5M5W - chains M and N of the 16 polymer chains in the assembly; structure by electron microscopy, 3.80 A resolution.

== Chain M ==
Molecule: DNA-directed RNA polymerase I subunit RPA49
Organism: Saccharomyces cerevisiae S288c
UniProt: Q01080 (RPA49_YEAST); residue numbers follow UniProt; this construct covers 1-415
Amino-acid sequence (415 residues; row label = number of the first residue in the row):
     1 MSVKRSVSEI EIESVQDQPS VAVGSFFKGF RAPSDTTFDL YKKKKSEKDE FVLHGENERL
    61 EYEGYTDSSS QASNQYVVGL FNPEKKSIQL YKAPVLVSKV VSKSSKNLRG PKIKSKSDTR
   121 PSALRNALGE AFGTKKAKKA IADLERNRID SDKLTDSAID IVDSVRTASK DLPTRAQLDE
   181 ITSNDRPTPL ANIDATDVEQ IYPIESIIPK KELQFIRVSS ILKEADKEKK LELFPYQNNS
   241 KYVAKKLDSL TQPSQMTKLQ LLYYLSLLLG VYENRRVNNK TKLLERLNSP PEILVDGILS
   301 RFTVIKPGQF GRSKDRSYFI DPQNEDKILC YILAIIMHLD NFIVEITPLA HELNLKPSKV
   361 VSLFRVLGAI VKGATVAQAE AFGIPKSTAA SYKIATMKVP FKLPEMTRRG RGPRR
Unresolved in the structure: 1-7, 115-415

== Chain N ==
Molecule: DNA-directed RNA polymerase I subunit RPA34
Organism: Saccharomyces cerevisiae S288c
UniProt: P47006 (RPA34_YEAST); residues 1-233 here = UniProt positions 1-233
Amino-acid sequence (233 residues; row label = number of the first residue in the row):
     1 MSKLSKDYVS DSDSDDEVIS NEFSIPDGFK KCKHLKNFPL NGDNKKKAKQ QQVWLIKFPS
    61 NVDISKLKSL PVDFESSTTM TIDKHDYKIM DDTDIESSLT QDNLSNMTLL VPSESKESLK
   121 IASTAKDNAP LQFDKVFSVS ETAKIPAIDY SKVRVPRKDV PKVEGLKLEH FATGYDAEDF
   181 HVAEEVKENK KEPKKRSHHD DEEESSEKKK KKKEKREKRE KKDKKDKKKK HRD
Unresolved in the structure: 1-21, 45-48, 95-99, 126-129, 181-233

== Interface between chain M and chain N ==
Contacting residue pairs (83; chain M residue first):
  Ser-8(M) / Val-72(N)  hydrogen bond (side chain-backbone)
  Glu-9(M) / Ser-69(N)  hydrogen bond
  Ile-10(M) / Ser-69(N)  hydrogen bond (backbone-side chain)
  Ile-10(M) / Leu-70(N)  hydrogen bond (backbone-backbone)
  Glu-11(M) / Lys-68(N)
  Glu-11(M) / Ser-69(N)
  Ile-12(M) / Lys-68(N)  hydrogen bond (backbone-backbone)
  Gln-16(M) / Lys-36(N)
  Asp-17(M) / Ser-65(N)
  Gln-18(M) / Lys-36(N)
  Ser-20(M) / Leu-35(N)
  Ser-20(M) / Lys-36(N)  hydrogen bond (side chain-backbone)
  Ser-20(M) / Leu-119(N)
  Val-21(M) / Leu-109(N)  hydrophobic
  Val-21(M) / Leu-110(N)
  Val-21(M) / Pro-112(N)
  Ala-22(M) / Thr-108(N)
  Ala-22(M) / Leu-109(N)
  Ala-22(M) / Leu-110(N)  hydrogen bond (backbone-backbone)
  Ala-22(M) / Leu-119(N)
  Val-23(M) / Met-107(N)
  Val-23(M) / Thr-108(N)
  Val-23(M) / Leu-109(N)  hydrophobic
  Gly-24(M) / Asn-106(N)
  Gly-24(M) / Met-107(N)
  Gly-24(M) / Thr-108(N)  hydrogen bond (backbone-backbone)
  Ser-25(M) / Asn-106(N)
  Ser-25(M) / Met-107(N)  hydrogen bond (side chain-backbone)
  Lys-28(M) / Asn-103(N)
  Lys-28(M) / Ser-105(N)
  Gly-29(M) / Asn-103(N)  hydrogen bond (backbone-side chain)
  Phe-30(M) / Pro-130(N)
  Arg-31(M) / Pro-130(N)
  Ala-32(M) / Ile-121(N)  hydrophobic
  Ser-34(M) / Lys-120(N)  hydrogen bond (backbone-side chain)
  Ser-34(M) / Ile-121(N)
  Asp-35(M) / Lys-120(N)
  Thr-36(M) / Lys-120(N)  hydrogen bond (backbone-side chain)
  Thr-37(M) / Glu-117(N)
  Phe-38(M) / Leu-110(N)  hydrophobic
  Phe-38(M) / Leu-119(N)  hydrogen bond (backbone-backbone)
  Asp-39(M) / Phe-23(N)
  Asp-39(M) / Lys-31(N)  salt bridge
  Leu-40(M) / Lys-31(N)
  Leu-40(M) / Cys-32(N)  hydrogen bond (backbone-backbone)
  Leu-40(M) / Leu-119(N)  hydrophobic
  Tyr-41(M) / Gly-28(N)  hydrogen bond (side chain-backbone)
  Tyr-41(M) / Phe-29(N)
  Tyr-41(M) / Lys-30(N)
  Lys-43(M) / Pro-26(N)
  Lys-43(M) / Phe-29(N)
  His-54(M) / Glu-22(N)  hydrogen bond (side chain-backbone)
  His-54(M) / Phe-23(N)
  Gln-71(M) / Ser-60(N)  hydrogen bond (backbone-side chain)
  Ala-72(M) / Ser-60(N)
  Ser-73(M) / Ser-60(N)  hydrogen bond (backbone-side chain)
  Asn-74(M) / Lys-57(N)  hydrogen bond
  Asn-74(M) / Phe-58(N)
  Asn-74(M) / Ser-60(N)  hydrogen bond (backbone-side chain)
  Gln-75(M) / Phe-58(N)  hydrogen bond (backbone-backbone)
  Gln-75(M) / Pro-59(N)  hydrogen bond (side chain-backbone)
  Gln-75(M) / Ser-60(N)
  Gln-75(M) / Ile-64(N)
  Tyr-76(M) / Trp-54(N)  hydrogen bond (side chain-backbone)
  Tyr-76(M) / Leu-55(N)
  Tyr-76(M) / Ile-56(N)
  Val-77(M) / Ile-56(N)
  Val-77(M) / Phe-58(N)  hydrophobic
  Val-78(M) / Trp-54(N)
  Gly-79(M) / Val-53(N)
  Gly-79(M) / Trp-54(N)  hydrogen bond (backbone-backbone)
  Leu-80(M) / Phe-38(N)  hydrophobic
  Leu-80(M) / Pro-39(N)
  Leu-80(M) / Gln-52(N)
  Leu-80(M) / Val-53(N)  hydrophobic
  Leu-80(M) / Trp-54(N)
  Phe-81(M) / Gln-50(N)
  Phe-81(M) / Gln-51(N)
  Phe-81(M) / Gln-52(N)  hydrogen bond (backbone-backbone)
  Phe-81(M) / Trp-54(N)
  Pro-83(M) / Lys-49(N)
  Pro-83(M) / Gln-50(N)
  Ile-88(M) / Trp-54(N)
Other interface residues (no listed pair), chain M (50 interface residues in all): Val-15, Pro-19, Phe-27, Lys-44, Leu-53, Glu-63, Asn-82, Leu-90
Other interface residues (no listed pair), chain N (51 interface residues in all): His-34, Val-62, Leu-67, Pro-71, Asp-73, Leu-104, Ser-118, Phe-133

== In short ==
The interface between chain M and chain N involves 50 residues on one side and 51 on the other, with 25
hydrogen bonds and 1 salt bridge. Polar contacts include Asp-39(M)/Lys-31(N), Ser-8(M)/Val-72(N) and
Glu-9(M)/Ser-69(N).
Chain M is DNA-directed RNA polymerase I subunit RPA49 and chain N is DNA-directed RNA polymerase I subunit
RPA34, both from Saccharomyces cerevisiae S288c; the structure, RNA Polymerase I open complex, was determined
by electron microscopy (same publication as 5M5X, 5M5Y and 5M64).
